PDB entry 1XJ4 | X-ray diffraction, 1.80 A resolution | chain A

== Chain A ==
Molecule: Sensor protein fixL
Source organism: Bradyrhizobium japonicum
Notes: EC 2.7.3.-; fragment: heme domain
Reference sequence: P23222 (FIXL_BRAJA); residues 151-269 here = UniProt positions 151-269
Amino-acid sequence (119 residues; numbered 151 to 269; the number before each row is that of its first residue):
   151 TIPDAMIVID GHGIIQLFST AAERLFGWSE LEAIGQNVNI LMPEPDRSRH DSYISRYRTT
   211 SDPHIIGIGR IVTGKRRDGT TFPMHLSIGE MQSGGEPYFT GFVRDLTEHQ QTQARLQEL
Disordered / not traced: 151-153, 260-269
Swiss-Prot annotation at these positions:
  - binding site (heme): His-200
Ion coordination: Na+ site 1: Leu-181, Ile-184; heme Fe: His-200 (together with carbon monoxide); Na+ site 2: Ile-218, Gly-219
Residues lining bound ligands: carbon monoxide / heme: Ile-157, Val-158, Ile-159, Phe-176, Val-188, Leu-191, Met-192, Asp-196, His-200, Tyr-203, Ile-204, Arg-206, Tyr-207, Pro-213, His-214, Ile-215, Ile-216, Arg-220, Val-222, Thr-223, Gly-224, Met-234, Leu-236, Ile-238, Phe-249, Thr-250, Gly-251
Reported in the primary citation:
  - conformationally variable residues: Leu-236
  - binding site for carbon monoxide: Leu-236
  - binding site for heme Fe: Arg-220
  - contacts within the chain: Arg-206/Asp-212
  - Na+ coordination: Ile-218

== In short ==
Chain A binds carbon monoxide / heme. Ile-218 and Gly-219 coordinate Na+ site 2. The Na+ site 1 is built by
Leu-181 and Ile-184. Curated annotation (UniProt) lists heme-binding residue His-200. From the paper: a
binding site for carbon monoxide at Leu-236; a binding site for heme Fe at Arg-220.
Chain A is Sensor protein fixL (Bradyrhizobium japonicum); the structure, CO-bound structure of BjFixLH, was
determined by X-ray diffraction (same publication as 1XJ2, 1XJ3 and 1XJ6).
